7TK4 - chains Y and Z of the 27 polymer chains in the assembly; structure by electron microscopy, 7.00 A resolution (low resolution: residue-level contacts below are approximate; hydrogen-bond / salt-bridge calls are withheld).

# Chain Y
Name: ATP synthase subunit J
Organism: Saccharomyces cerevisiae
UniProtKB: P81450 (ATP18_YEAST); numbering as in UniProt (aligned over 1-59)
Sequence (59 residues; row label = number of the first residue in the row):
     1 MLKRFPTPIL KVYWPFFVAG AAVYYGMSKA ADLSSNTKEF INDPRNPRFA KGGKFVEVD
Unresolved in the structure: 38-59

# Chain Z
Name: ATP synthase protein 8
Organism: Saccharomyces cerevisiae
UniProtKB: P00856 (ATP8_YEAST); residues 1-48 here = UniProt positions 1-48
Sequence (48 residues; each row starts with the number of its first residue):
     1 MPQLVPFYFM NQLTYGFLLM ITLLILFSQF FLPMILRLYV SRLFISKL

# Interface between chain Y and chain Z
Contacting residue pairs - 7 pairs, chain Y then chain Z:
  Met1(Y) with Met34(Z)
  Leu2(Y) with Phe30(Z)
  Lys3(Y) with Gln29(Z); Phe30(Z)
  Arg4(Y) with Gln29(Z)
  Phe5(Y) with Gln29(Z)
  Ala31(Y) with Phe7(Z)
Interface residues without a listed pair, chain Z (5 interface residues in all): Ser28

# Summary
Chain Y and chain Z form an interface of 6 and 5 residues respectively.
Chain Y is ATP synthase subunit J and chain Z is ATP synthase protein 8, both from Saccharomyces cerevisiae;
the structure, Yeast ATP synthase State 1binding(c) with 10 mM ATP backbone model, was determined by electron
microscopy, deposited together with 7TJS, 7TJT, 7TJU, 7TJV, 7TJW, 7TJX and 30 further entries.
